6UDK - chains G and C of the 18 polymer chains in the assembly; structure by electron microscopy, 3.90 A resolution.

[Chain G]
Protein: RC1 variant of HIV-1 Env glycoprotein gp120
Source organism: Human immunodeficiency virus 1
Chain sequence (481 residues; numbered 31 to 513 plus 10 insertion-coded residues; 12 numbers in that range are skipped by the numbering (no residue carries them; nothing is unmodelled there); the number before each row is that of its first residue; a row labelled like 185A-185I holds insertion residues (185A, then the next letters in order)):
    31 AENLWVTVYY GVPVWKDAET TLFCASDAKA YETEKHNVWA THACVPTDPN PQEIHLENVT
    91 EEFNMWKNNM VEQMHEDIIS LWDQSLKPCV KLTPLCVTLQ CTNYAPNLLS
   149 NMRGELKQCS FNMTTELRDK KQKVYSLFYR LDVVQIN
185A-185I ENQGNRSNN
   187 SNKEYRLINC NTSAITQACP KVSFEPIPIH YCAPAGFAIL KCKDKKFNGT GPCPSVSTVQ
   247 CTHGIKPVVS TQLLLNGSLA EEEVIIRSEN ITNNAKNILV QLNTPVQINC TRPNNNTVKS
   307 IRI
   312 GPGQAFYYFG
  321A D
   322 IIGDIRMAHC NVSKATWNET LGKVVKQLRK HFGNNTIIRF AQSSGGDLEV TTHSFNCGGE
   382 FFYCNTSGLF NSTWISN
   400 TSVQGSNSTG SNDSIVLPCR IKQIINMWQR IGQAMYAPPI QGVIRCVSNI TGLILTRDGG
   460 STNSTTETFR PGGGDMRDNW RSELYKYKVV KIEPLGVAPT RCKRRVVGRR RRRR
Not modelled in the structure: 58-65, 78-80, 185A-185I, 400-410, 506-513
Cystine bridges: Cys-54/Cys-74, Cys-119/Cys-205, Cys-126/Cys-196, Cys-131/Cys-157, Cys-218/Cys-247, Cys-228/Cys-239, Cys-296/Cys-331, Cys-378/Cys-445, Cys-385/Cys-418
Covalently attached groups: N-acetylglucosamine (NAG) linked to Asn-88, Asn-160, Asn-197, Asn-234, Asn-262, Asn-295, Asn-301, Asn-339, Asn-355, Asn-386, Asn-392, Asn-448; glycan linked to Asn-276, Asn-332
What the authors report for this chain:
  - post-translational modification sites: Asn-197, Asn-276

[Chain C]
Protein: RC1 variant of HIV-1 Env glycoprotein gp41
Source organism: Human immunodeficiency virus 1
Chain sequence (153 residues; each row starts with the number of its first residue):
   512 AVGIGAVSLG FLGAAGSTMG AASMTLTVQA RNLLSGIVQQ QSNLLRAPEP QQHLLKDTHW
   572 GIKQLQARVL AVEHYLRDQQ LLGIWGCSGK LICCTNVPWN SSWSNRNLSE IWDNMTWLQW
   632 DKEISNYTQI IYGLLEESQN QQEKNEQDLL ALD
Not modelled in the structure: 512-518, 547-568, 664
Cystine bridges: Cys-598/Cys-604

[Interface between chain G and chain C]
Contacting residue pairs (85):
  Leu-34(G) / Pro-609(C)
  Leu-34(G) / Trp-610(C)  hydrogen bond (backbone-backbone)
  Leu-34(G) / Leu-619(C)  hydrophobic
  Trp-35(G) / Asn-607(C)  hydrogen bond (side chain-backbone)
  Trp-35(G) / Val-608(C)
  Trp-35(G) / Pro-609(C)
  Val-36(G) / Thr-606(C)  hydrogen bond (backbone-side chain)
  Val-36(G) / Val-608(C)  hydrogen bond (backbone-backbone)
  Val-36(G) / Trp-610(C)  hydrophobic
  Val-36(G) / Leu-646(C)  hydrophobic
  Thr-37(G) / Cys-604(C)
  Val-38(G) / Leu-593(C)  hydrophobic
  Val-38(G) / Trp-596(C)  hydrophobic
  Val-38(G) / Leu-602(C)
  Val-38(G) / Cys-604(C)  hydrophobic
  Tyr-39(G) / Leu-602(C)
  Tyr-39(G) / Ile-603(C)  hydrophobic
  Tyr-39(G) / Trp-623(C)
  Tyr-39(G) / Trp-628(C)  hydrophobic
  Tyr-40(G) / Leu-537(C)
  Tyr-40(G) / Ala-541(C)  hydrophobic
  Tyr-40(G) / Leu-544(C)
  Tyr-40(G) / Tyr-586(C)
  Tyr-40(G) / Gln-590(C)
  Tyr-40(G) / Leu-593(C)  hydrophobic
  Tyr-40(G) / Leu-602(C)  hydrogen bond (backbone-backbone)
  Gly-41(G) / Leu-537(C)
  Gly-41(G) / Gln-540(C)
  Val-42(G) / Trp-628(C)  hydrophobic
  Pro-43(G) / Leu-523(C)  hydrophobic
  Pro-43(G) / Ala-526(C)  hydrophobic
  Pro-43(G) / Gln-540(C)
  Pro-43(G) / Trp-628(C)
  Pro-43(G) / Leu-629(C)
  Val-44(G) / Asp-632(C)
  Trp-45(G) / Leu-523(C)  hydrophobic
  Trp-45(G) / Ala-526(C)  hydrophobic
  Trp-45(G) / Leu-629(C)
  Lys-46(G) / Asp-632(C)  salt bridge
  Thr-51(G) / Lys-574(C)
  Leu-52(G) / Lys-574(C)
  Cys-54(G) / Trp-571(C)
  Ala-73(G) / Trp-571(C)
  Ile-84(G) / Phe-522(C)
  Leu-86(G) / Leu-523(C)
  Leu-86(G) / Ala-526(C)  hydrophobic
  Glu-87(G) / Gly-527(C)
  Asn-88(G) / Gly-527(C)
  Val-89(G) / Gly-527(C)
  Asp-107(G) / His-570(C)  salt bridge
  Asp-107(G) / Trp-571(C)
  Asp-107(G) / Lys-574(C)
  Ser-110(G) / His-570(C)
  Leu-111(G) / Trp-571(C)  hydrophobic
  Pro-220(G) / Ala-578(C)  hydrophobic
  Ala-221(G) / Leu-544(C)
  Ala-221(G) / Leu-545(C)
  Ala-221(G) / Ser-546(C)
  Ala-221(G) / Ala-582(C)
  Gly-222(G) / Leu-544(C)
  Thr-244(G) / Leu-523(C)
  Ile-491(G) / Phe-522(C)  hydrophobic
  Ile-491(G) / Leu-523(C)  hydrophobic
  Ile-491(G) / Leu-544(C)  hydrophobic
  Pro-493(G) / Leu-544(C)  hydrophobic
  Pro-493(G) / Asp-589(C)
  Leu-494(G) / Asp-589(C)
  Leu-494(G) / Leu-593(C)  hydrophobic
  Leu-494(G) / Tyr-643(C)
  Val-496(G) / Trp-631(C)  hydrogen bond (backbone-side chain)
  Val-496(G) / Ile-635(C)
  Ala-497(G) / Trp-623(C)  hydrophobic
  Ala-497(G) / Trp-628(C)  hydrophobic
  Pro-498(G) / Trp-610(C)  hydrophobic
  Pro-498(G) / Trp-623(C)
  Pro-498(G) / Trp-631(C)
  Arg-500(G) / Leu-619(C)
  Cys-501(G) / Cys-605(C)  hydrophobic
  Lys-502(G) / Cys-605(C)
  Lys-502(G) / Asn-607(C)
  Arg-503(G) / Trp-596(C)
  Arg-503(G) / Gly-597(C)  hydrogen bond (side chain-backbone)
  Arg-503(G) / Cys-605(C)  hydrogen bond (side chain-backbone)
  Arg-503(G) / Asn-607(C)
  Val-505(G) / Glu-657(C)
Also at the interface, not in a pair above, chain G (49 interface residues in all): Thr-50, Phe-53, Ala-70, Gln-114, Tyr-217, Phe-223, Ala-224, Lys-490, Glu-492
Also at the interface, not in a pair above, chain C (48 interface residues in all): Ala-525, Asn-543, Thr-569, Leu-581, His-585, Trp-614, Ser-636, Ile-642

[Overview]
49 residues of chain G face 48 of chain C across their interface, with 8 hydrogen bonds and 2 salt bridges.
Polar contacts include Lys-46(G)/Asp-632(C), Asp-107(G)/His-570(C) and Trp-35(G)/Asn-607(C). Covalently linked
N-acetylglucosamine: at Asn-88(G), Asn-160(G), Asn-197(G), Asn-234(G), Asn-262(G) and Asn-295(G) and 6 more.
From the paper: modification sites Asn-197(G) and Asn-276(G).
Chain G is RC1 variant of HIV-1 Env glycoprotein gp120 and chain C is RC1 variant of HIV-1 Env glycoprotein
gp41, both from Human immunodeficiency virus 1; the structure, HIV-1 bNAb 1-55 in complex with modified BG505
SOSIP-based immunogen RC1 and 10-1074, was determined by electron microscopy (same publication as 6UDJ).
